1FYT - chains C and E of the 5 polymer chains in the assembly; structure by X-ray diffraction, 2.60 A resolution.

[Chain C]
Protein: Hemagglutinin HA1 peptide chain
Organism: H3N2 subtype
Notes: fragment: antigen peptide
UniProt: P03437 (HEMA_IAAIC); residues 306-318 here correspond to UniProt positions 322-334 (UniProt number = residue number + 16)
Chain sequence (13 residues; each row starts with the number of its first residue):
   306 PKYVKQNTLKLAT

[Chain E]
Protein: T-cell receptor beta chain
Organism: Homo sapiens
Notes: fragment: extracellular domain
UniProt: P01850 (TCB_HUMAN); the author numbering skips numbers that UniProt does not, so the offset changes along the chain: 3-63 = UniProt 22-82; 65-100 = UniProt 83-118; 104-251 = UniProt 119-266
Chain sequence (245 residues; numbered 3 to 251; 4 numbers in that range are skipped by the numbering (no residue carries them; nothing is unmodelled there); the number before each row is that of its first residue):
     3 KVTQSSRYLVKRTGEKVFLECVQDMDHENMFWYRQDPGLGLRLIYFSYDV
    53 KMKEKGDIPEG
    65 YSVSREKKERFSLILESASTNQTSMYLCASSSTGLP
   104 YGYTFGSGTRLTVVEDLNKVFPPEVAVFEPSEAEISHTQKATLVCLATGF
   154 FPDHVELSWWVNGKEVHSGVSTDPQPLKEQPALNDSRYSLSSRLRVSATF
   204 WQNPRNHFRCQVQFYGLSENDEWTQDRAKPVTQIVSAEAWGRADCGFT
Unresolved in the structure: 247-251
Cystine bridges: Cys23-Cys92, Cys148-Cys213
Differences from the reference sequence: engineered mutation Ser192 (Cys207 in P01850)

[Interface between chain C and chain E]
Residue-residue contacts (9):
  Lys310(C) - Thr97(E)
  Asn312(C) - Thr97(E)  hydrogen bond (side chain-backbone)
  Thr313(C) - Thr97(E)
  Thr313(C) - Gly98(E)
  Leu314(C) - Gly98(E)
  Lys315(C) - Asp28(E)  salt bridge
  Lys315(C) - Glu30(E)  salt bridge
  Lys315(C) - Ser96(E)
  Lys315(C) - Gly98(E)  hydrogen bond (backbone-backbone)
Also at the interface, not in a pair above, chain E (6 interface residues in all): Leu99
Interface features reported in the paper:
  - pairs named by the authors: Asp28(E)-Lys315(C) (salt bridge), Glu30(E)-Lys315(C), Ser96(E)-Lys315(C), Gly98(E)-Thr313(C) (backbone contact), Gly98(E)-Leu314(C) (backbone contact)

[Summary]
5 residues of chain C and 6 residues of chain E are in contact, with 2 hydrogen bonds and 2 salt bridges.
Polar pairs include Lys315(C)-Asp28(E), Lys315(C)-Glu30(E) and Asn312(C)-Thr97(E). The authors report a salt
bridge between Asp28(E) and Lys315(C); contacts between Glu30(E) and Lys315(C) and Ser96(E) and Lys315(C);
backbone contacts between Gly98(E) and Thr313(C) and Gly98(E) and Leu314(C).
Chain C is Hemagglutinin HA1 peptide chain (H3N2 subtype) and chain E is T-cell receptor beta chain (Homo
sapiens); the structure, Crystal structure of a complex of a human alpha/beta-T cell receptor, influenza ha
antigen peptide, and ..., was determined by X-ray diffraction.
